3U0D - chain A; structure by X-ray diffraction, 2.51 A resolution.

== Chain A ==
Protein: Neutrophil gelatinase-associated lipocalin
From: Homo sapiens
UniProtKB: P80188 (NGAL_HUMAN); residues -19 to 178 here correspond to UniProt positions 1-198 (UniProt number = residue number + 20)
Chain sequence (198 residues; each row starts with the number of its first residue; numbers below 1 keep their minus sign (Met-19 is residue -19)):
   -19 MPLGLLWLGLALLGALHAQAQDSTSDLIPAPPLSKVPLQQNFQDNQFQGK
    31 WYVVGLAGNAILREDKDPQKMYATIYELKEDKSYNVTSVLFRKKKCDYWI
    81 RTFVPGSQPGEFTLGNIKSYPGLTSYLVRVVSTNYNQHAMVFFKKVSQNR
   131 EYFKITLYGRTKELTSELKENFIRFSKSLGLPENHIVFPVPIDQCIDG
Unresolved in the structure: -19 to 3
Differences from the reference sequence: engineered mutation Ser87 (Cys107 in P80188)
Disulfide bonds: Cys76-Cys175
Residues lining bound ligands:
  - 2,3-dihydroxy-benzoic acid (DBH), molecule 1: Ala40, Ile41, Tyr106, Phe123, Lys125, Tyr132, Phe133, Lys134
  - 2,3-dihydroxy-benzoic acid (DBH), molecule 2: Tyr52, Ser68, Leu70, Arg72, Trp79, Arg81, Tyr106, Lys134
  - 2,3-dihydroxy-benzoic acid: Trp79, Arg81, Phe83, Leu94, Tyr100, Leu103, Tyr106, Lys125, Lys134
Swiss-Prot annotation at these positions:
  - binding site (a carboxymycobactin): Tyr52 to Thr54, Lys125, Lys134, Tyr138
  - binding site (enterobactin): Tyr106, Lys134
  - modified residue: Gln1 (Pyrrolidone carboxylic acid)
  - glycosylation: Asn65 (N-linked (GlcNAc...) asparagine)

== Overview ==
Chain A binds 3 copies of 2,3-dihydroxy-benzoic acid. UniProt lists 6 carboxymycobactin-binding residues and
enterobactin-binding residues Tyr106 and Lys134.
Chain A is Neutrophil gelatinase-associated lipocalin (Homo sapiens); the structure, The structure of human
Siderocalin bound to the bacterial siderophore 2,3-DHBA, was determined by X-ray diffraction together with
3U9P from the same study.
